PDB entry 8FV4 | X-ray diffraction, 2.20 A resolution | chains D and B

# Chain D (and B)
Name: Epidermal growth factor receptor
Organism: Homo sapiens
Notes: EC 2.7.10.1; chain B of this document is another copy of the same molecule, construct and numbering; everything in this record applies to it too
UniProt: P00533 (EGFR_HUMAN); residues 695-1022 here = UniProt positions 695-1022
Chain sequence (328 residues; numbered 695 to 1022; the number before each row is that of its first residue):
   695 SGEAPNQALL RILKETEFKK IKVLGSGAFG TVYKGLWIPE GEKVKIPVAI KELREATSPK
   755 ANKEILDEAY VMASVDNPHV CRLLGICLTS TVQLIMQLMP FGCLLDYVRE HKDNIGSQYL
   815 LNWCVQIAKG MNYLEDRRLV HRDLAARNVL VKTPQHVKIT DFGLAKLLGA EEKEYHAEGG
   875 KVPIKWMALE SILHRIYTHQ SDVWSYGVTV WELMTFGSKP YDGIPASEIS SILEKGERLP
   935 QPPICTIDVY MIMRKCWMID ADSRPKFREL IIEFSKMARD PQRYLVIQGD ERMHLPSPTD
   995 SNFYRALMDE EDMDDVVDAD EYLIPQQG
Not modelled in the structure: 695-700, 784, 863-875, 1006-1022 (chain B: 695-701, 872-874, 1008-1022)
Sequence notes: engineered mutation Met790 (Thr in P00533), Arg948 (Val in P00533)
Ligand contacts: YAA (N-{(3P)-3-[(4P)-4-(2-acetamidopyridin-4-yl)-2-(methylsulfanyl)-1H-imidazol-5-yl]phenyl}-11-oxo-10,11-dihydro-5H-dibenzo[b,e][1,4]diazepine-9-carboxamide): Leu718, Val726, Ala743, Ile744, Lys745, Leu747, Met766, Cys775, Leu777, Leu788, Met790, Gln791, Leu792, Met793, Pro794, Phe795, Gly796, Arg841, Asn842, Leu844, Thr854, Asp855, Phe856, Gly857, Leu858, Leu861
Swiss-Prot annotation at these positions:
  - active site: Asp837 (Proton acceptor)
  - binding site (ATP): Leu718 to Val726, Lys745, Asp855
  - site: Tyr1016 (Important for interaction with PIK3C2B)
  - modified residue: Ser695 (Phosphoserine), Lys745 (N6-(2-hydroxyisobutyryl)lysine), Tyr869 (Phosphotyrosine), Ser991 (Phosphoserine), Ser995 (Phosphoserine), Tyr998 (Phosphotyrosine), Tyr1016 (Phosphotyrosine)
  - cross-link (Glycyl lysine isopeptide (Lys-Gly)): Lys716 (interchain with G-Cter in ubiquitin), Lys737 (interchain with G-Cter in ubiquitin), Lys754 (interchain with G-Cter in ubiquitin), Lys757 (interchain with G-Cter in ubiquitin), Lys867 (interchain with G-Cter in ubiquitin), Lys929 (interchain with G-Cter in ubiquitin), Lys960 (interchain with G-Cter in ubiquitin), Lys970 (interchain with G-Cter in ubiquitin)
Reported in the primary citation:
  - binding site for YAA: Thr854, Asp855

# Chain D / chain B interface
Pairs across the interface - 62 pairs, chain D then chain B:
  Ala702(D) - Pro992(B)
  Ala702(D) - Thr993(B)
  Ala702(D) - Asn996(B)  hydrogen bond (backbone-side chain)
  Leu703(D) - Asn996(B)
  Leu704(D) - Thr993(B)
  Arg705(D) - Thr993(B)
  Arg705(D) - Asp994(B)
  Arg705(D) - Phe997(B)
  Trp731(D) - Phe997(B)  hydrophobic
  Trp731(D) - Tyr998(B)
  Trp731(D) - Leu1001(B)  hydrophobic
  Pro733(D) - Tyr998(B)
  Gly735(D) - His805(B)  hydrogen bond (backbone-side chain)
  Glu736(D) - Phe795(B)
  Glu736(D) - Tyr801(B)  hydrogen bond
  Glu736(D) - His805(B)  salt bridge
  Glu736(D) - Pro848(B)
  Val738(D) - Pro794(B)
  Val738(D) - Phe795(B)  hydrophobic
  Ile740(D) - Met1002(B)  hydrophobic
  Val742(D) - Leu1001(B)  hydrophobic
  Arg776(D) - Ala1000(B)
  Leu778(D) - Phe997(B)
  Leu778(D) - Ala1000(B)  hydrophobic
  Leu778(D) - Leu1001(B)  hydrophobic
  Gln791(D) - Ala1000(B)  hydrogen bond (side chain-backbone)
  Gln791(D) - Leu1001(B)  hydrogen bond (side chain-backbone)
  Gln791(D) - Glu1004(B)  hydrogen bond
  Pro794(D) - Val738(B)
  Pro794(D) - Ile740(B)  hydrophobic
  Phe795(D) - Glu736(B)
  Phe795(D) - Val738(B)  hydrophobic
  Tyr801(D) - Glu736(B)  hydrogen bond
  Glu804(D) - Lys737(B)  salt bridge
  His805(D) - Gly735(B)  hydrogen bond (side chain-backbone)
  His805(D) - Glu736(B)  salt bridge
  Lys846(D) - Glu1004(B)  salt bridge
  Pro848(D) - Glu736(B)
  Thr993(D) - Ala702(B)
  Thr993(D) - Leu704(B)
  Thr993(D) - Arg705(B)
  Asp994(D) - Arg705(B)  salt bridge
  Asn996(D) - Ala702(B)  hydrogen bond (side chain-backbone)
  Asn996(D) - Leu703(B)
  Phe997(D) - Arg705(B)
  Phe997(D) - Trp731(B)
  Phe997(D) - Leu778(B)
  Tyr998(D) - Trp731(B)  hydrophobic
  Tyr998(D) - Pro733(B)
  Ala1000(D) - Arg776(B)
  Ala1000(D) - Leu778(B)  hydrophobic
  Ala1000(D) - Gln791(B)  hydrogen bond (backbone-side chain)
  Leu1001(D) - Trp731(B)  hydrophobic
  Leu1001(D) - Val742(B)  hydrophobic
  Leu1001(D) - Leu778(B)  hydrophobic
  Leu1001(D) - Gln791(B)  hydrogen bond (backbone-side chain)
  Met1002(D) - Ile740(B)  hydrophobic
  Glu1004(D) - Gln791(B)  hydrogen bond
  Glu1004(D) - Lys846(B)  salt bridge
  Glu1004(D) - Glu1004(B)
  Glu1004(D) - Glu1005(B)
  Glu1005(D) - Glu1004(B)
Also at the interface, not in a pair above, chain D (39 interface residues in all): Gln701, Leu707, Pro741, Gly779, Ile789, Met790, Pro992, Asp1003
Also at the interface, not in a pair above, chain B (36 interface residues in all): Leu707, Gly779, Ile789, Met790

# In short
The interface between chain D and chain B involves 39 residues on one side and 36 on the other; the contacts
include 12 hydrogen bonds and 6 salt bridges. Polar contacts include Glu736(D)-His805(B), Glu804(D)-Lys737(B)
and Lys846(D)-Glu1004(B). Bound to chain D: compound YAA. The paper reports a binding site for YAA at
Thr854(D) and Asp855(D).
Chain D and chain B are both Epidermal growth factor receptor (Homo sapiens); the structure, EGFR(T790M/V948R)
in complex with compound 2 (LN5993), was determined by X-ray diffraction (same publication as 8FV3).
